7TR9 - chains N and R of the 19 polymer chains in the assembly; structure by electron microscopy, 3.90 A resolution.

== Chain N ==
Name: Cas7a
Organism: Pyrococcus furiosus DSM 3638
Reference sequence: Q8U333 (Q8U333_PYRFU); residues 1-336 here = UniProt positions 1-336
Chain sequence (336 residues; numbered 1 to 336; the number before each row is that of its first residue):
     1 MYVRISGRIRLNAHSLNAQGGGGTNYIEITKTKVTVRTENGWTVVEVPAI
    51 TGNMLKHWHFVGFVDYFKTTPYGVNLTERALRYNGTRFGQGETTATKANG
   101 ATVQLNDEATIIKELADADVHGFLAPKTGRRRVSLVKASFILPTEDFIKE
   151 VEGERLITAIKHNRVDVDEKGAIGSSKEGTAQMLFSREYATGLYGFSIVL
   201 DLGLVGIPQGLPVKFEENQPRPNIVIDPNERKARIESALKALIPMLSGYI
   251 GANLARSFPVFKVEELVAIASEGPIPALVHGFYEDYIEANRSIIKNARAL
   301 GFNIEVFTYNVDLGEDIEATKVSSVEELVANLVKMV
Unresolved in the structure: 165-179

== Chain R ==
Molecule: crRNA
Organism: Escherichia coli
Sequence (45 nucleotides; row label = number of the first residue in the row):
     1 AUUGAAAGAGUGCUUCCCCAAACCCUUAACUGGUUGUAACAGUUG

== Interface between chain N and chain R ==
Contacting residue pairs (44):
  Ala18(N) - A39(R)  sugar contact
  Ala18(N) - C40(R)  hydrogen bond to the phosphate
  Gln19(N) - A39(R)  base contact
  Gly20(N) - A39(R)  sugar contact
  Gly21(N) - A39(R)  hydrogen bond to the sugar
  Asn53(N) - U37(R)  hydrogen bond to the sugar
  Met54(N) - A38(R)  sugar contact
  Met54(N) - A39(R)  phosphate contact
  Lys56(N) - G36(R)  phosphate contact
  Lys56(N) - U37(R)  salt bridge to the phosphate
  His57(N) - A38(R)  salt bridge to the phosphate
  Trp58(N) - A38(R)  base contact
  Gly85(N) - G36(R)  sugar contact
  Gly85(N) - U37(R)  sugar contact
  Gly85(N) - A38(R)  hydrogen bond to the phosphate
  Thr86(N) - G36(R)  sugar contact
  Thr86(N) - U37(R)  sugar contact
  Arg87(N) - G36(R)  hydrogen bond to the sugar
  Gly89(N) - G36(R)  base contact
  His121(N) - G36(R)  sugar contact
  Phe123(N) - U35(R)  hydrogen bond to the sugar
  Leu124(N) - U35(R)  base contact
  Leu124(N) - G36(R)  base contact
  Arg131(N) - G32(R)  hydrogen bond to the base
  Arg131(N) - U34(R)  hydrogen bond to the sugar
  Arg131(N) - U35(R)  hydrogen bond to the sugar
  Arg132(N) - U35(R)  phosphate contact
  Val133(N) - U35(R)  phosphate contact
  Val133(N) - G36(R)  phosphate contact
  Ser134(N) - G36(R)  hydrogen bond to the phosphate
  His162(N) - U44(R)  salt bridge to the phosphate
  Asn163(N) - U43(R)  hydrogen bond to the sugar
  Asn163(N) - G45(R)  phosphate contact
  Arg164(N) - G42(R)  hydrogen bond to the base
  Arg164(N) - U43(R)  hydrogen bond to the sugar
  Phe185(N) - U43(R)  base contact
  Ala252(N) - C40(R)  phosphate contact
  Asn253(N) - C40(R)  hydrogen bond to the phosphate
  Asn253(N) - A41(R)  phosphate contact
  Leu254(N) - A41(R)  phosphate contact
  Ala255(N) - G42(R)  phosphate contact
  Arg256(N) - A41(R)  hydrogen bond to the sugar
  Arg256(N) - G42(R)  salt bridge to the phosphate
  Arg256(N) - U43(R)  base contact
Interface residues without a listed pair, chain N (34 interface residues in all): Asn17, Tyr83, Phe88, Gly122, Gly251

== In short ==
34 residues of chain N and 13 residues of chain R are in contact, with 15 hydrogen bonds and 4 salt bridges.
Among the polar pairs are Arg131(N)-G32(R), Arg164(N)-G42(R) and Gly21(N)-A39(R).
Chain N is Cas7a (Pyrococcus furiosus DSM 3638) and chain R is crRNA (Escherichia coli); the structure,
Cascade complex from type I-A CRISPR-Cas system, was determined by electron microscopy, deposited together
with 7TR6, 7TR8 and 7TRA.
